Entry 1N3F (X-ray diffraction, 2.00 A resolution); this record covers chains C and A of the 6 polymer chains in the assembly.

# Chain C
Molecule: 14-nt DNA strand
Sequence (14 nucleotides; row label = number of the first residue in the row):
   401 CGAAACTGTCTCGA
Metal / ion sites: Ca2+ site 1: DA414 (shared with Asp20(A) of chain A; 1 residue of chain B; 1 residue of chain D; 1 residue of chain E; 1 residue of chain F)

# Chain A
Protein: DNA endonuclease I-CreI
From: Chlamydomonas reinhardtii
Notes: EC 3.1.-.-
Reference sequence: P05725 (DNE1_CHLRE); residue numbers follow UniProt; this construct covers 1-163
Chain sequence (163 residues; each row starts with the number of its first residue):
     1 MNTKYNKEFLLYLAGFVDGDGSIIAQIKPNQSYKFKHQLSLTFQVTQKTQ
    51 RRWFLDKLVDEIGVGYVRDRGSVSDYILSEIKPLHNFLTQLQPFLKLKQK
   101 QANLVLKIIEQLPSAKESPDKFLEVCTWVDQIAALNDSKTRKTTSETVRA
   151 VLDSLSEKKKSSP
Disordered / not traced: 1-2, 152-163
UniProt features mapped onto this chain:
  - region (Interaction with DNA): Gln26 to Gln38, Gln44 to Gln47, Arg68 to Arg70, Ser138 to Thr143
  - binding site (Mg(2+)): Gly19, Asp20
  - mutagenesis: Asp20 (D20A/L/N: Loss of catalytic activity. Reduced affinity for DNA), Gln26 (Q26A/C: Alters the specificity of the endonuclease), Tyr33 (Y33C/H/R: Alters the specificity of the endonuclease), Gln44 (Q44A/C/T/V/W: Alters the specificity of the endonuclease), Gln47 (Q47A/E/M: Loss of catalytic activity; Q47N: Strongly reduced affinity for DNA. No effect on catalytic activity), Arg68 (R68A: Loss of activity), Lys98 (K98A: Strongly reduced affinity for DNA. Increased catalytic activity; K98R: Strongly reduced affinity for DNA. No effect on catalytic activity), Ser138 (S138A: Reduced affinity for DNA. No effect on catalytic activity. Reduced cleavage; when associated with M-139), Lys139 (K139M: Reduced affinity for DNA. No effect on catalytic activity. Reduced cleavage; when associated with A-138), Lys142 (K142G: Reduced affinity for DNA. No effect on catalytic activity. Reduced cleavage; when associated with G-143), Thr143 (T143G: Reduced affinity for DNA. No effect on catalytic activity. Reduced cleavage; when associated with G-142)
Metal / ion sites: Ca2+ site 1: Gly19 (shared with 1 residue of chain B; DA414(C) of chain C; 1 residue of chain F); Ca2+ site 2: Asp20 (shared with 1 residue of chain B; DA414(C) of chain C; 1 residue of chain D; 1 residue of chain E; 1 residue of chain F)
What the authors report for this chain:
  - binding site for the 14-nt DNA strand (chain C): Lys28, Ser32, Tyr33, Gln38, Arg68, Arg70, Asp75
  - conformationally variable residues (loop rearrangement): Pro29 to His37
  - contacts within the chain: Arg70-Asp75 (hydrogen bond)

# Interface between chain C and chain A
Residue-residue contacts (25; chain C residue first):
  DC401(C) - Ser32(A)  phosphate contact
  DG402(C) - Ser32(A)  hydrogen bond to the base
  DG402(C) - Tyr33(A)  phosphate contact
  DG402(C) - Lys34(A)  hydrogen bond to the phosphate
  DG402(C) - Lys116(A)  sugar contact
  DA403(C) - Tyr33(A)  hydrogen bond to the base
  DA403(C) - Gln38(A)  hydrogen bond to the base
  DA403(C) - Lys116(A)  salt bridge to the phosphate
  DA404(C) - Tyr33(A)  base contact
  DA404(C) - Gln38(A)  hydrogen bond to the base
  DA404(C) - Ser79(A)  phosphate contact
  DA404(C) - Glu80(A)  phosphate contact
  DA404(C) - Ile81(A)  hydrogen bond to the phosphate
  DA405(C) - Lys28(A)  base contact
  DA405(C) - Tyr66(A)  phosphate contact
  DA405(C) - Glu80(A)  phosphate contact
  DT407(C) - Arg68(A)  base contact
  DG408(C) - Arg68(A)  hydrogen bond to the base
  DT409(C) - Arg68(A)  base contact
  DT409(C) - Arg70(A)  hydrogen bond to the base
  DC410(C) - Thr140(A)  base contact
  DT411(C) - Lys139(A)  phosphate contact
  DC412(C) - Lys139(A)  phosphate contact
  DG413(C) - Asp137(A)  phosphate contact
  DG413(C) - Lys139(A)  salt bridge to the phosphate
Interface residues without a listed pair, chain C (14 interface residues in all): DC406, DA414
Interface residues without a listed pair, chain A (16 interface residues in all): Gly19

# In short
Chain C and chain A form an interface of 14 and 16 residues respectively; the contacts include 8 hydrogen
bonds and 2 salt bridges. Among the polar pairs are DG402(C)-Ser32(A), DA403(C)-Tyr33(A) and
DA403(C)-Gln38(A). From the paper: a binding site for the 14-nt DNA strand (chain C) at Lys28(A), Ser32(A) and
Tyr33(A) among others; conformational variability at Pro29(A).
Chain C is a 14-nt DNA strand and chain A is DNA endonuclease I-CreI (Chlamydomonas reinhardtii); the
structure, Crystal structure of I-CreI bound to a palindromic DNA sequence II (palindrome of right side of
..., was determined by X-ray diffraction together with 1M5X and 1N3E from the same study.
